9OK5 - chains E and F of the 7 polymer chains in the assembly; structure by electron microscopy, 3.29 A resolution.

# Chain E (and F)
Name: Vesicle-fusing ATPase
From: Cricetulus griseus
Notes: EC 3.6.4.6; chain F of this document is another copy of the same molecule, construct and numbering; everything in this record applies to it too
UniProtKB: P18708 (NSF_CRIGR); residue numbers follow UniProt; this construct covers 1-744
Sequence (747 residues; numbered -2 to 744; the number before each row is that of its first residue; numbers below 1 keep their minus sign (Gly-2 is residue -2)):
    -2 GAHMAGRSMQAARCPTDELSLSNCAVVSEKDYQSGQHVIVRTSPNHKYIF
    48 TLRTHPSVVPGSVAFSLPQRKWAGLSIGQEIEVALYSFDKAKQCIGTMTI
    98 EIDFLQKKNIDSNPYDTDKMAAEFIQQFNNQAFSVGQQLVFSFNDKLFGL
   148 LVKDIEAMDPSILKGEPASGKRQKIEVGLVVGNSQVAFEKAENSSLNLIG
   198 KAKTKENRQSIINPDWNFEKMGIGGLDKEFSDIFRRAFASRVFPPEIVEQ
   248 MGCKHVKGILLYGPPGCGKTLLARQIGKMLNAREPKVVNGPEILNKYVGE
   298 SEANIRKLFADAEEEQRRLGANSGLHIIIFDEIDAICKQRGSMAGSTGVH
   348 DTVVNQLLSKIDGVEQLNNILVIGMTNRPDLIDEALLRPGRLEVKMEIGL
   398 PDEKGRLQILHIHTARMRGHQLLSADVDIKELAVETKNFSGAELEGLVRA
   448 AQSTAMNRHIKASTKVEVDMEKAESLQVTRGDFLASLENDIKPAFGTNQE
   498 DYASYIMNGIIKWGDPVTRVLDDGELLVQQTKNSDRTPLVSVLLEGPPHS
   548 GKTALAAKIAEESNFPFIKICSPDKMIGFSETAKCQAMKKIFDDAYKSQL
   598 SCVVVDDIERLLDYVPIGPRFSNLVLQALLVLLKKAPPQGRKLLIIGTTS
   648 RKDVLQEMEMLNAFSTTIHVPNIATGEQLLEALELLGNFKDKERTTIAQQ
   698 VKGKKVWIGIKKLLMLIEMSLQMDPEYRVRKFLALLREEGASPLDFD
Disordered / not traced: -2 to 205, 741-744 (chain F: -2 to 208, 336-343, 460-466, 741-744)
Sequence notes: expression tag (-2 to 0)
Ion coordination: Mg2+ site 1: Thr267 (together with ATP); Mg2+ site 2: Thr550 (together with ATP)
Ligand contacts:
  - ATP (adenosine-5'-triphosphate), molecule 1: Gly219, Ile220, Gly221, Gly222, Leu223, Pro261, Pro262, Gly263, Cys264, Gly265, Lys266, Thr267, Leu268, Asn374, Ile406, His410, Gly438, Ala439, Glu442
  - ATP, molecule 2: Tyr502, Met504, Asn505, Gly506, Ile507, Ile508, Trp510, Val514, Pro545, His546, Ser547, Gly548, Lys549, Thr550, Ala551, Leu552, Ile707, Lys708, Leu711
What the authors report for this chain:
  - Mg2+ coordination: Thr267
  - binding site for phosphate ion: Glu329, Asn374
  - catalytic residues: Asn374, Arg388
  - post-translational modification sites: Ser207 (citing earlier work)

# Chain E / chain F interface
Contacting residue pairs - 49 pairs, chain E then chain F:
  Arg232(E) - Asn454(F)
  Arg232(E) - Asp487(F)  salt bridge
  Arg233(E) - Ser450(F)
  Arg233(E) - Asp487(F)  salt bridge
  Ser237(E) - Met453(F)
  Val239(E) - Ile457(F)  hydrophobic
  Phe240(E) - Met453(F)
  Phe240(E) - His456(F)
  Phe240(E) - Ile457(F)  hydrophobic
  Ile244(E) - Leu473(F)  hydrophobic
  Glu246(E) - Arg413(F)
  Gln247(E) - Arg413(F)  hydrogen bond (backbone-side chain)
  Gln247(E) - His417(F)
  Met248(E) - Arg413(F)
  Met248(E) - Leu419(F)  hydrophobic
  Met248(E) - Gln449(F)  hydrogen bond
  Met248(E) - Met453(F)  hydrophobic
  Gly249(E) - Arg413(F)
  Cys250(E) - Arg446(F)
  Cys250(E) - Gln449(F)
  Lys251(E) - Arg446(F)  hydrogen bond (backbone-side chain)
  His252(E) - Arg446(F)  hydrogen bond (backbone-side chain)
  Val253(E) - Arg446(F)
  Gly345(E) - Lys293(F)
  Thr349(E) - Lys293(F)
  Gln526(E) - Gln719(F)  hydrogen bond (backbone-side chain)
  Gln527(E) - Met716(F)
  Gln527(E) - Gln719(F)
  Ser531(E) - Glu715(F)  hydrogen bond
  Asp532(E) - Glu715(F)
  Arg533(E) - Asn505(F)
  Arg533(E) - Asn685(F)
  Arg533(E) - Glu715(F)  salt bridge
  Pro616(E) - Arg617(F)
  Phe618(E) - Arg617(F)  hydrogen bond (backbone-side chain)
  Asn620(E) - Asp610(F)
  Asn620(E) - Val612(F)
  Gln624(E) - Arg607(F)  hydrogen bond
  Gln624(E) - Asp610(F)
  Gln624(E) - Tyr611(F)
  Gln624(E) - Val612(F)
  Leu627(E) - Arg607(F)
  Val628(E) - Ile574(F)  hydrophobic
  Leu629(E) - Ile574(F)  hydrophobic
  Lys632(E) - Asp571(F)
  Glu654(E) - Pro613(F)
  Glu656(E) - Pro613(F)
  Glu656(E) - Arg648(F)  salt bridge
  Thr663(E) - Met716(F)
Other interface residues (no listed pair), chain E (45 interface residues in all): Arg337, Val346, Leu523, Leu524, Thr534, Lys586, Leu623, Ala625, Lys631, Ala633, Met655, Asn659, Ser662
Other interface residues (no listed pair), chain F (40 interface residues in all): Pro288, Met414, Thr451, Asn486, Met504, His546, Pro570, Ile614, Leu683, Lys708, Lys709, Leu711, Met712

# Summary
45 residues of chain E and 40 residues of chain F are in contact; the contacts include 8 hydrogen bonds and 4
salt bridges. Polar pairs include Arg232(E)-Asp487(F), Arg233(E)-Asp487(F) and Arg533(E)-Glu715(F). Bound to
chain E: ATP. The paper reports catalytic residues Asn374(E) and Arg388(E); a binding site for phosphate ion
at Glu329(E) and Asn374(E).
Chain E and chain F are both Vesicle-fusing ATPase (Cricetulus griseus); the structure, 22bin20S complex
(NSF-alphaSNAP-2:2 syntaxin-1a:SNAP-25), hydrolyzing, class 16, was determined by electron microscopy,
deposited together with 9OJR, 9OJU, 9OJZ, 9OK3, 9OKC, 9OLJ and 17 further entries.
